PDB entry 5CZ5 | X-ray diffraction, 2.80 A resolution | chains H and Z of the 28 polymer chains in the assembly

[Chain H]
Protein: Proteasome subunit beta type-2
Source organism: Saccharomyces cerevisiae (strain ATCC 204508 / S288c)
Notes: EC 3.4.25.1
UniProt: P25043 (PSB2_YEAST); residues 1-232 here correspond to UniProt positions 30-261 (UniProt number = residue number + 29)
Sequence (232 residues; row label = number of the first residue in the row):
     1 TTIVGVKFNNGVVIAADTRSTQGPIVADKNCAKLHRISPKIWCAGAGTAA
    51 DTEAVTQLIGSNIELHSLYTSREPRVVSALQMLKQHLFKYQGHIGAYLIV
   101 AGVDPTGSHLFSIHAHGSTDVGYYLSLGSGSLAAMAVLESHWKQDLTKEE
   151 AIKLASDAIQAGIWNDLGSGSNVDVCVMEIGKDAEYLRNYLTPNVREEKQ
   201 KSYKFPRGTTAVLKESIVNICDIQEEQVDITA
Disordered / not traced: 223-232
Covalent attachments: CARFILZOMIB, bound form (3BV) linked to Thr1
Small-molecule neighbours: CARFILZOMIB, bound form (3BV; N-{(2S)-2-[(morpholin-4-ylacetyl)amino]-4-phenylbutanoyl}-L-leucyl-N-[(2R,3S,4S)-1,3-dihydroxy-2,6-dimethylheptan-4-yl]-L-phenylalaninamide): Arg19, Ser20, Thr21, Gln22, Ala27, Cys31, Lys33, Gly45, Ala46, Gly47, Thr48, Ala49, Thr52, Ser129, Gly168
Curated features (UniProtKB/Swiss-Prot):
  - active site: Thr1 (Nucleophile)
Reported in the primary citation:
  - catalytic residues: Lys33 (proposed by the authors, not directly observed)

[Chain Z]
Protein: Proteasome subunit beta type-6
Source organism: Saccharomyces cerevisiae (strain ATCC 204508 / S288c)
Notes: EC 3.4.25.1
UniProt: P23724 (PSB6_YEAST); residues 1-222 here correspond to UniProt positions 20-241 (UniProt number = residue number + 19)
Sequence (222 residues; each row starts with the number of its first residue):
     1 QFNPYGDNGGTILGIAGEDFAVLAGDTRNITDYSINSRYEPKVFDCGDNI
    51 VMSANGFAADGDALVKRFKNSVKWYHFDHNDKKLSINSAARNIQHLLYGK
   101 RFFPYYVHTIIAGLDEDGKGAVYSFDPVGSYEREQCRAGGAAASLIMPFL
   151 DNQVNFKNQYEPGTNGKVKKPLKYLSVEEVIKLVRDSFTSATERHIQVGD
   201 GLEILIVTKDGVRKEFYELKRD
Metal / ion sites: Mg2+: Thr192, Val198
Small-molecule neighbours: CARFILZOMIB, bound form (3BV; N-{(2S)-2-[(morpholin-4-ylacetyl)amino]-4-phenylbutanoyl}-L-leucyl-N-[(2R,3S,4S)-1,3-dihydroxy-2,6-dimethylheptan-4-yl]-L-phenylalaninamide): Arg101, Pro104, His108, Asp126, Pro127, Val128, Ser130

[Interface between chain H and chain Z]
Residue-residue contacts (60; chain H residue first):
  Arg19(H) with Ile196(Z); Asp222(Z), salt bridge
  Pro24(H) with Arg194(Z); His195(Z); Ile196(Z), hydrogen bond (backbone-backbone)
  Ile25(H) with Leu145(Z), hydrophobic; Arg194(Z); His195(Z)
  Val26(H) with Glu193(Z); Arg194(Z), hydrogen bond (backbone-backbone); Ile196(Z), hydrophobic
  Ala27(H) with Arg194(Z), hydrogen bond (backbone-side chain)
  Lys29(H) with Glu193(Z), salt bridge; Arg194(Z)
  Ile163(H) with Asp222(Z)
  Trp164(H) with Ile35(Z); Arg38(Z), hydrogen bond (backbone-side chain); Arg221(Z); Asp222(Z)
  Asn165(H) with Tyr33(Z); Arg38(Z)
  Asp166(H) with Tyr33(Z); Asp222(Z)
  Leu167(H) with Arg28(Z); Ile30(Z), hydrophobic; Asp32(Z); Tyr33(Z), hydrogen bond (backbone-backbone); Ile35(Z), hydrophobic; Ile196(Z)
  Gly168(H) with Tyr33(Z)
  Ser169(H) with Asp222(Z)
  Gly170(H) with Asp222(Z)
  Ser171(H) with Asp222(Z), hydrogen bond (backbone-side chain)
  Asn194(H) with Lys220(Z), hydrogen bond (backbone-side chain); Asp222(Z)
  Arg196(H) with Thr189(Z), hydrogen bond; Ser190(Z), hydrogen bond; Glu193(Z)
  Glu197(H) with Arg185(Z), salt bridge; Thr189(Z)
  Lys199(H) with Asp186(Z)
  Gln200(H) with Lys182(Z); Arg185(Z); Asp186(Z), hydrogen bond (backbone-side chain)
  Lys201(H) with Glu179(Z); Asp186(Z)
  Tyr203(H) with Phe149(Z); Gln153(Z); Leu183(Z); Asp186(Z), hydrogen bond
  Phe205(H) with Asn152(Z); Gln153(Z); Gln159(Z)
  Pro206(H) with Pro162(Z), hydrophobic
  Arg207(H) with Pro162(Z)
  Gly208(H) with Pro162(Z)
  Thr209(H) with Gln159(Z); Tyr160(Z), hydrogen bond (backbone-backbone)
  Ala211(H) with Tyr160(Z), hydrophobic; Gly166(Z)
Interface residues without a listed pair, chain H (33 interface residues in all): Thr21, Gly23, Asp28, Ser129, Val195
Interface residues without a listed pair, chain Z (33 interface residues in all): Ser34, Asn158, Glu161, Gly163, Glu218

[In short]
Chain H and chain Z each contribute 33 residues to their interface; the contacts include 12 hydrogen bonds and
3 salt bridges. Polar pairs include Arg19(H)-Asp222(Z), Lys29(H)-Glu193(Z) and Glu197(H)-Arg185(Z). Bound to
chain Z: CARFILZOMIB, bound form. Covalently linked CARFILZOMIB, bound form: at Thr1(H). The paper reports the
catalytic residue Lys33(H).
Chain H is Proteasome subunit beta type-2 and chain Z is Proteasome subunit beta type-6, both from
Saccharomyces cerevisiae (strain ATCC 204508 / S288c); the structure, Yeast 20S proteasome beta1-T1A mutant in
complex with Carfilzomib, was determined by X-ray diffraction (same publication as 5CZ4, 5CZ6, 5CZ7, 5CZ8,
5CZ9, 5CZA and 16 further entries).
